4B8L - chains A and D; structure by X-ray diffraction, 3.00 A resolution.

== Chain A ==
Molecule: Aurora kinase B-A
From: Xenopus laevis
Notes: EC 2.7.11.1
UniProt: Q6DE08 (AUKBA_XENLA); residues 78-361 here = UniProt positions 78-361
Chain sequence (286 residues; row label = number of the first residue in the row):
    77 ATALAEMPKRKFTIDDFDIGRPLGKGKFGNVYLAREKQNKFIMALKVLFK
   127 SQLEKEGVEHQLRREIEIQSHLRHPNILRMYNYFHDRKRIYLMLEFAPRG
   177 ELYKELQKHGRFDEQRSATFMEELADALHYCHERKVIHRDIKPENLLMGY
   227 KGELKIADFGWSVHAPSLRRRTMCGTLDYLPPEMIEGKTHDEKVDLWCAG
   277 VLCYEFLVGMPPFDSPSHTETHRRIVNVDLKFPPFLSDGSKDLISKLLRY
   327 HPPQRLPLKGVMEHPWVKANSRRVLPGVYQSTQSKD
Disordered / not traced: 77-86, 236-251, 352-362
Differences from the reference sequence: expression tag (77, 362); engineered mutation Gly353 (Pro in Q6DE08)
UniProt features mapped onto this chain:
  - active site: Asp216 (Proton acceptor)
  - binding site (ATP): Leu99 to Val107, Lys122

== Chain D ==
Molecule: Inner centromere protein A
From: Xenopus laevis
UniProt: O13024 (INCEA_XENLA); numbering as in UniProt (aligned over 797-840)
Chain sequence (44 residues; each row starts with the number of its first residue):
   797 PIPAWASGNLLTQAIRQQYYKPIDVDRMYGTIDSPKLEELFNKS
Disordered / not traced: 839-840
UniProt features mapped onto this chain:
  - mutagenesis: Phe837 (F837A: Disrupts interaction with aurkb-a)

== How chain A and chain D interact ==
Residue-residue contacts (55; chain A residue first):
  Lys87(A) - Pro831(D)
  Phe88(A) - Tyr825(D)  hydrophobic
  Asp94(A) - Trp801(D)
  Ile95(A) - Pro799(D)
  Gly96(A) - Ile798(D)
  Gly96(A) - Pro799(D)
  Gly96(A) - Trp801(D)
  Gly96(A) - Ala802(D)
  Arg97(A) - Ala802(D)  hydrogen bond (side chain-backbone)
  Arg97(A) - Leu807(D)
  Leu109(A) - Trp801(D)
  Leu109(A) - Ala802(D)  hydrophobic
  Ala110(A) - Trp801(D)
  Arg111(A) - Trp801(D)
  Glu112(A) - Met824(D)
  Glu112(A) - Tyr825(D)  hydrogen bond
  Gln114(A) - Met824(D)
  Asn115(A) - Met824(D)
  Asn115(A) - Tyr825(D)
  Phe117(A) - Gln814(D)
  Phe117(A) - Ile819(D)  hydrophobic
  Phe117(A) - Tyr825(D)
  Ile118(A) - Leu807(D)  hydrophobic
  Ile118(A) - Ala810(D)  hydrophobic
  Ile118(A) - Ile811(D)  hydrophobic
  Ile118(A) - Gln814(D)  hydrogen bond (backbone-side chain)
  Lys126(A) - Leu836(D)  hydrogen bond (side chain-backbone)
  Glu135(A) - Phe837(D)
  Arg139(A) - Glu834(D)  salt bridge
  Ser146(A) - Ile828(D)
  Arg149(A) - Asp822(D)  salt bridge
  Arg149(A) - Ile828(D)
  Arg155(A) - Val821(D)
  Arg155(A) - Asp822(D)  salt bridge
  Tyr157(A) - Val821(D)  hydrophobic
  Asn158(A) - Thr827(D)
  Asn158(A) - Ile828(D)
  Asn158(A) - Ser830(D)
  Asn158(A) - Pro831(D)
  Tyr159(A) - Ile828(D)
  Tyr159(A) - Asp829(D)  hydrogen bond
  Tyr159(A) - Pro831(D)
  Tyr159(A) - Lys832(D)
  His161(A) - Lys832(D)
  His161(A) - Leu836(D)  hydrogen bond (side chain-backbone)
  Ile166(A) - Leu836(D)  hydrophobic
  Phe172(A) - Ile811(D)  hydrophobic
  Pro174(A) - Ile811(D)  hydrophobic
  Tyr226(A) - Ile811(D)  hydrophobic
  Tyr226(A) - Arg812(D)  hydrogen bond
  Tyr226(A) - Tyr815(D)  hydrophobic
  Lys227(A) - Tyr815(D)
  Lys227(A) - Tyr816(D)
  Glu229(A) - Tyr815(D)
  Val350(A) - Tyr815(D)
Other interface residues (no listed pair), chain A (35 interface residues in all): Lys116, Met119, Leu129, Met169
Other interface residues (no listed pair), chain D (27 interface residues in all): Glu835, Asn838

== In short ==
Chain A and chain D form an interface of 35 and 27 residues respectively, with 7 hydrogen bonds and 3 salt
bridges. Polar contacts include Arg139(A)-Glu834(D), Arg149(A)-Asp822(D) and Arg155(A)-Asp822(D).
Chain A is Aurora kinase B-A and chain D is Inner centromere protein A, both from Xenopus laevis; the
structure, Aurora B kinase P353G mutant, was determined by X-ray diffraction.
